Entry 8X9G (X-ray diffraction, 3.11 A resolution); this record covers chain A.

== Chain A ==
Protein: Carbon monoxide dehydrogenase 2
Organism: Carboxydothermus hydrogenoformans Z-2901
Notes: EC 1.2.7.4
UniProtKB: Q9F8A8 (COOS2_CARHZ); residues 1-636 here = UniProt positions 1-636
Amino-acid sequence (656 residues; row label = number of the first residue in the row; numbers below 1 keep their minus sign (Met-19 is residue -19)):
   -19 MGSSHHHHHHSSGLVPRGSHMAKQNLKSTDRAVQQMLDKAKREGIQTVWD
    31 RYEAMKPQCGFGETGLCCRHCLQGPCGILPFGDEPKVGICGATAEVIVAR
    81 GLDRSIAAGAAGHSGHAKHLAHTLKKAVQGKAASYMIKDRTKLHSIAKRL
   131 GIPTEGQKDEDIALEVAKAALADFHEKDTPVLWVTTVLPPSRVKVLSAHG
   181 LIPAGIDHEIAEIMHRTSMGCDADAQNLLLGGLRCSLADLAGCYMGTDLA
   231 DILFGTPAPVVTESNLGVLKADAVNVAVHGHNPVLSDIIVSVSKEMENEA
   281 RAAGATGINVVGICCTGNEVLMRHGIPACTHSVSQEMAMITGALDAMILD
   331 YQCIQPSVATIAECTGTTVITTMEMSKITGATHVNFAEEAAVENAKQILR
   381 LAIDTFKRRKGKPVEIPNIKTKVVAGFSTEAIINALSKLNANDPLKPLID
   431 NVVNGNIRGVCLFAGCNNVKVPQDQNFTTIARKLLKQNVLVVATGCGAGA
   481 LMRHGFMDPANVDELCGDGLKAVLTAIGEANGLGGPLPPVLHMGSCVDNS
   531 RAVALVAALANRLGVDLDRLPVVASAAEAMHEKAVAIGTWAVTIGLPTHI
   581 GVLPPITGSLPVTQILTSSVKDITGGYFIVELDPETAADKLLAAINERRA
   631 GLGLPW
Not modelled in the structure: -19 to 3
Differences from the reference sequence: initiating methionine (-19); expression tag (-18 to 0); engineered mutation Gly57 (Arg in Q9F8A8), Leu59 (Asn in Q9F8A8)
UniProt features mapped onto this chain:
  - binding site ([4Fe-4S] cluster): Cys39, Cys47, Cys48, Cys51, Cys56, Cys70
  - binding site ([Ni-4Fe-5S] cluster): His261, Cys295, Cys333, Cys446, Cys476, Cys526
Bound ions: 2Fe-2S cluster Fe: Cys39, Cys47; 4Fe-4S cluster Fe: Cys56, Cys70; fe(4)-ni(1)-S(4) cluster Fe: His261, Cys295, Cys333, Cys446, Cys476, Cys526
Residues lining bound ligands:
  - 2Fe-2S cluster (FES): Cys39, Phe41, Gly42, Cys47, Arg49, Pro55
  - S7L (1-(phenylmethyl)-4-[1-(phenylmethyl)pyridin-1-ium-4-yl]pyridin-1-ium): Glu43, Thr44, Pro60, Phe61, Leu583, Thr587, Gly588, Leu612
  - 4Fe-4S cluster (SF4): Cys48, Arg49, His50, Cys51, Gln53, Gly54, Cys56, Ile69, Cys70, Ala72, Ile77, Arg80, Met199
  - fe(4)-ni(1)-S(4) cluster (XCC): His261, Cys294, Cys295, Ser312, Cys333, Gly445, Cys446, Gly475, Cys476, Cys526, Met560, His561, Lys563
Reported in the primary citation:
  - mutagenesis - F41A: abolished catalytic activity on S7L
  - binding site for S7L: Glu43, Thr44, Leu583, Leu612
  - conformationally variable residues (side-chain flip): Glu43
  - mutagenesis - W29A, Y32A, F61A, F234A, F386A, W636A: decreased catalytic activity
  - mutagenesis - Y224A: increased catalytic activity
  - mutagenesis - F41L, F41V: abolished catalytic activity
  - mutagenesis - F41A (3-5-fold): decreased binding to EV
  - mutagenesis - F41A: abolished catalytic activity on viologen homologs
  - mutagenesis - C344A: decreased expression

== Summary ==
Bound to chain A: 4Fe-4S cluster, 2Fe-2S cluster, fe(4)-ni(1)-S(4) cluster and compound S7L. Curated
annotation (UniProt) lists 6 [4Fe-4S] cluster-binding residues and 6 [Ni-4Fe-5S] cluster-binding residues. The
paper reports a binding site for S7L at Glu43, Thr44 and Leu583 among others; W29A, Y32A and F61A, among
others, reduce catalytic activity; 11 substitutions were tested in all.
Chain A is Carbon monoxide dehydrogenase 2 (Carboxydothermus hydrogenoformans Z-2901); the structure, Crystal
structure of CO dehydrogenase mutant in complex with BV, was determined by X-ray diffraction, deposited
together with 8X9D, 8X9E, 8X9F and 8X9H.
